Entry 9F1O (X-ray diffraction, 2.10 A resolution); this record covers chains A and B.

[Chain A (and B)]
Name: Dyp-type peroxidase PROSS variant
Organism: Pseudomonas putida
Notes: chain B of this document is another copy of the same molecule, construct and numbering; everything in this record applies to it too
Chain sequence (287 residues; each row starts with the number of its first residue):
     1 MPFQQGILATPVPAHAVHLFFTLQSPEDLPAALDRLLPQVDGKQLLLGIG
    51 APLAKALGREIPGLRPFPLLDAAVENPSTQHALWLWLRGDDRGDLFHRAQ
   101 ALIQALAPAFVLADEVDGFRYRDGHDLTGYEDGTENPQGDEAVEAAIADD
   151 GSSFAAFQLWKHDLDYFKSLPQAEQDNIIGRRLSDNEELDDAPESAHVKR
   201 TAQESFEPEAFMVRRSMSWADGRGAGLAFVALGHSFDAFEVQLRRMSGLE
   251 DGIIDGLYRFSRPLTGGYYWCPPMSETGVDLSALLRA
Unresolved in the structure: 1-2, 121-128, 287 (chain B: 1-2, 121-131, 182-187, 287)
Ion coordination: heme Fe near His197 (its only coordinating residue here)
Ligand contacts:
  - heme (HEM): Tyr130, Glu131, Asp132, Gly133, Thr134, Glu135, Gln158, Trp160, His162, Ile179, Arg181, His197, Val198, Thr201, Ala202, Gln203, Glu204, Met212, Arg214, Leu227, Phe229, Phe239, Gln242, Met246, Leu257, Ser261
  - oxygen molecule (OXY): Asp132, Gly133, Arg214, Ser216, Leu227, Phe229

[Chain A / chain B interface]
Pairs across the interface (43; chain A residue first):
  Phe21(A) with Glu75(B)
  Thr22(A) with Glu75(B), hydrogen bond; Arg262(B)
  Gln24(A) with Tyr258(B); Arg259(B)
  Ala51(A) with Asp71(B)
  Pro52(A) with Ala72(B); Ala73(B)
  Lys55(A) with Asp71(B), hydrogen bond (side chain-backbone); Ala72(B); Ala73(B)
  Ala56(A) with Ala73(B), hydrophobic
  Pro66(A) with Asp71(B)
  Phe67(A) with Leu69(B)
  Leu69(A) with Phe67(B); Ser78(B)
  Asp71(A) with Lys55(B), salt bridge; Pro66(B)
  Ala72(A) with Pro52(B); Lys55(B)
  Ala73(A) with Pro52(B); Lys55(B); Ala56(B), hydrophobic
  Glu75(A) with Phe21(B); Thr22(B), hydrogen bond; Gln80(B); His81(B), salt bridge; Ala82(B), hydrogen bond (side chain-backbone)
  Pro77(A) with Ser78(B)
  Ser78(A) with Leu69(B); Pro77(B); Ser78(B), hydrogen bond (backbone-backbone)
  Thr79(A) with Thr79(B)
  Gln80(A) with Glu75(B)
  His81(A) with Glu75(B), salt bridge
  Ala82(A) with Glu75(B), hydrogen bond (backbone-side chain)
  Leu112(A) with Arg262(B)
  Ala113(A) with Arg262(B)
  Tyr258(A) with Gln24(B)
  Arg259(A) with Gln24(B)
  Arg262(A) with Gln24(B); Leu112(B); Ala113(B)
Interface residues without a listed pair, chain A (30 interface residues in all): Leu23, Pro68, Val111, Phe260, Ser261
Interface residues without a listed pair, chain B (31 interface residues in all): Leu23, Ala51, Pro68, Val111, Leu249, Phe260, Ser261

[In short]
The interface between chain A and chain B involves 30 residues on one side and 31 on the other, with 6
hydrogen bonds and 3 salt bridges. Polar contacts include Asp71(A)-Lys55(B), Glu75(A)-His81(B) and
Thr22(A)-Glu75(B). Bound to chain A: oxygen molecule and heme.
Chain A and chain B are both Dyp-type peroxidase PROSS variant (Pseudomonas putida); the structure, Crystal
structure of the DyP-type peroxidase PROSS variant from Pseudomonas putida, was determined by X-ray
diffraction (same publication as 9F1Q).
